PDB entry 3Q2N | X-ray diffraction, 2.73 A resolution | chains A and B

== Chain A (and B) ==
Molecule: Cadherin-1
Organism: Mus musculus
Notes: fragment: E-cadherin EC1-2 fragment, residues 157-369; chain B of this document is another copy of the same molecule, construct and numbering; everything in this record applies to it too
Reference sequence: P09803 (CADH1_MOUSE); residues 1-213 here correspond to UniProt positions 157-369 (UniProt number = residue number + 156)
Chain sequence (213 residues; row label = number of the first residue in the row):
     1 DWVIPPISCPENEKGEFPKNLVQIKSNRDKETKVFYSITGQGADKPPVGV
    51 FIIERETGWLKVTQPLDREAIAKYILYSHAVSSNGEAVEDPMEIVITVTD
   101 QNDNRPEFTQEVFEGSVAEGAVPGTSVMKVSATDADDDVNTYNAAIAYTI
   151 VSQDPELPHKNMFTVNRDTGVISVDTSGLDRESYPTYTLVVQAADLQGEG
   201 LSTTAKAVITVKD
Sequence notes: engineered mutation D175 (Leu331 in P09803)
Swiss-Prot annotation at these positions:
  - binding site (Ca(2+)): D103, D134
  - glycosylation: S126 (O-linked (Man...) serine), S131 (O-linked (Man...) serine), T204 (O-linked (Man...) threonine)
Bound ions: Ca2+ site 1: E11, E69, D100, Q101, D103, D136; Ca2+ site 2: E11, D67, E69, D103; Ca2+ site 3: N102, N104, D134, D136, N143, D195; Ca2+ site 4: E119, D180, E182
From the paper describing this entry:
  - self-association interface (contacts with another copy of this molecule): W2
  - mutagenesis - V81D: unchanged binding to trans dimer
  - mutagenesis - W2A/K14E: abolished binding to trans dimer
  - mutagenesis - W2A/K14E: abolished binding to liposomes
  - mutagenesis - V81D/L175D: decreased binding to Liposome aggregation

== Interface between chain A and chain B ==
Residue-residue contacts (38):
  D1(A) - S26(B)  hydrogen bond (backbone-side chain)
  D1(A) - N27(B)  hydrogen bond (backbone-backbone)
  D1(A) - R28(B)
  D1(A) - E89(B)  hydrogen bond (backbone-side chain)
  W2(A) - I24(B)  hydrophobic
  W2(A) - K25(B)
  W2(A) - S78(B)
  W2(A) - H79(B)
  W2(A) - A80(B)  hydrophobic
  W2(A) - E89(B)
  W2(A) - D90(B)  hydrogen bond (side chain-backbone)
  W2(A) - P91(B)
  W2(A) - M92(B)
  V3(A) - K25(B)  hydrogen bond (backbone-backbone)
  V3(A) - N27(B)
  I4(A) - P5(B)
  P5(A) - V22(B)  hydrophobic
  V22(A) - P5(B)  hydrophobic
  I24(A) - W2(B)  hydrophobic
  K25(A) - D1(B)
  K25(A) - W2(B)
  K25(A) - V3(B)  hydrogen bond (backbone-backbone)
  S26(A) - D1(B)
  N27(A) - D1(B)  hydrogen bond (backbone-backbone)
  N27(A) - V3(B)
  N27(A) - E93(B)  hydrogen bond
  R28(A) - D1(B)  salt bridge
  R28(A) - D90(B)  salt bridge
  S78(A) - W2(B)
  H79(A) - W2(B)
  A80(A) - W2(B)  hydrophobic
  E89(A) - D1(B)  hydrogen bond (side chain-backbone)
  E89(A) - W2(B)
  D90(A) - W2(B)  hydrogen bond (backbone-side chain)
  D90(A) - E89(B)
  D90(A) - D90(B)
  M92(A) - W2(B)  hydrophobic
  E93(A) - N27(B)  hydrogen bond
Interface residues without a listed pair, chain A (22 interface residues in all): Q23, Y36, Y77, P91
Interface residues without a listed pair, chain B (22 interface residues in all): I4, Y36, Y77, V88
From the paper, about this interface:
  - interface residues, chain A: W2(A)

== In short ==
The chain A/chain B interface involves 22 residues from each chain, with 11 hydrogen bonds and 2 salt bridges.
Polar contacts include R28(A)-D1(B), R28(A)-D90(B) and D1(A)-S26(B). The paper reports that W2A/K14E of chain
A abolish binding to trans dimer; the interface residue W2(A); 3 substitutions were tested in all.
Both chains are Cadherin-1 (Mus musculus). Entry 3Q2N (Mouse E-cadherin EC1-2 L175D mutant) was determined by
X-ray diffraction together with 3Q2V, 3Q2L and 3Q2W from the same study.
